PDB entry 6MFE | X-ray diffraction, 1.44 A resolution | chain A

# Chain A
Name: Sulfotransferase oxamniquine resistance protein
Source organism: Schistosoma mansoni
UniProtKB: G4VLE5 (G4VLE5_SCHMA); numbering as in UniProt (aligned over 1-257)
Sequence (259 residues; numbered -1 to 257; the number before each row is that of its first residue; numbers below 1 keep their minus sign (Gly-1 is residue -1)):
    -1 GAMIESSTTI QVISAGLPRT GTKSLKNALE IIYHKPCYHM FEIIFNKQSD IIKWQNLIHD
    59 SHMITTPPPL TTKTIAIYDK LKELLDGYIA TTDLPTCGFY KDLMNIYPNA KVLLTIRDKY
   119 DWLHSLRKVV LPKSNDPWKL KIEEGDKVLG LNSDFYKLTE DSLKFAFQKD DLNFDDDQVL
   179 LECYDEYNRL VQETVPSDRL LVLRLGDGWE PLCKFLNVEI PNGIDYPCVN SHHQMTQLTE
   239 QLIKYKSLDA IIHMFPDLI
Modified positions: Cys226 (S-(dimethylarsenic)cysteine; CAS)
Sequence notes: expression tag (-1 to 0)
Ligand contacts:
  - adenosine-3'-5'-diphosphate (A3P): Leu15, Pro16, Arg17, Thr18, Gly19, Thr20, Lys21, Ser22, Arg115, Ser123, Leu203, Gly204, Tyr224, Pro225, Cys226, Val227, Asn228, Ser229, His230
  - S73 ((2-nitro-4-{[(3S)-1-{[4-(trifluoromethoxy)phenyl]methyl}pyrrolidin-3-yl]amino}phenyl)methanol): Pro16, His37, Met38, Phe39, Ile42, Phe43, Asp91, Leu92, Val127, Val128, Ile140, Asp144, Leu147, Phe153, Tyr154, Thr157, Met233, Leu236, Thr237, Leu240, Ile257

# Summary
Bound to chain A: adenosine-3'-5'-diphosphate and compound S73.
Chain A is Sulfotransferase oxamniquine resistance protein (Schistosoma mansoni); the structure, Schistosoma
mansoni (Blood Fluke) Sulfotransferase/CIDD-0000773 (Compound 11g) Complex, was determined by X-ray
diffraction together with 6BDP, 6BDQ, 6BDR and 6BDS from the same study.
